1CWM - chains A and C; structure by X-ray diffraction, 2.00 A resolution.

[Chain A]
Name: Peptidyl-prolyl cis-trans isomerase A
Source organism: Homo sapiens
Notes: EC 5.2.1.8
Reference sequence: P62937 (PPIA_HUMAN); residues 2-165 here correspond to UniProt positions 1-164 (UniProt number = residue number - 1)
Amino-acid sequence (165 residues; row label = number of the first residue in the row):
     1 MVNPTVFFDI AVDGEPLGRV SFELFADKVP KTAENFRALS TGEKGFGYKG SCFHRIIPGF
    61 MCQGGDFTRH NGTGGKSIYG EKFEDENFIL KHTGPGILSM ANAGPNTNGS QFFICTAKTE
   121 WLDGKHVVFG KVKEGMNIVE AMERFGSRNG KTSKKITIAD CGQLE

[Chain C]
Name: Cyclosporin A
Amino-acid sequence (11 residues; numbered 1 to 11; the number before each row is that of its first residue):
     1 ALLVTAGXVL A
Sequence notes: engineered mutation IML_8 (Mle in NOR00033)
Modified / non-standard residues: Ala1 (D-alanine; DAL); Leu2, Leu3, Leu10 (N-methylleucine; MLE); Val4 (N-methylvaline; MVA); Thr5 (4-methyl-4-[(E)-2-butenyl]-4,N-methyl-threonine; BMT); Ala6 (alpha-aminobutyric acid; ABA); Gly7 (sarcosine; SAR); IML (N-methyl-isoleucine) at position 8
Glycans and other covalent adducts: covalent link Ala1-Ala11

[Interface between chain A and chain C]
Residue-residue contacts (24):
  Arg55(A) - Leu3(C)  hydrogen bond (side chain-backbone)
  Arg55(A) - Val4(C)
  Arg55(A) - Thr5(C)
  Arg55(A) - Val9(C)
  Phe60(A) - Leu2(C)
  Phe60(A) - Leu3(C)
  Phe60(A) - Val4(C)
  Met61(A) - Val4(C)
  Gln63(A) - Val4(C)
  Gln63(A) - Thr5(C)  hydrogen bond (side chain-backbone)
  Gly72(A) - Ala6(C)
  Gly72(A) - Gly7(C)  hydrogen bond (backbone-backbone)
  Ala101(A) - Val4(C)
  Ala101(A) - Ala6(C)
  Asn102(A) - Val4(C)  hydrogen bond (backbone-backbone)
  Asn102(A) - Thr5(C)
  Asn102(A) - Ala6(C)  hydrogen bond (backbone-backbone)
  Ala103(A) - Thr5(C)
  Ala103(A) - Ala6(C)
  Gln111(A) - Ala6(C)
  Phe113(A) - Val4(C)
  Trp121(A) - Leu2(C)  hydrogen bond (side chain-backbone)
  Leu122(A) - Val4(C)
  His126(A) - Val4(C)
Interface residues without a listed pair, chain A (14 interface residues in all): Thr73

[Overview]
Chain A and chain C form an interface of 14 and 7 residues respectively, with 6 hydrogen bonds. Polar contacts
include Arg55(A)-Leu3(C), Gln63(A)-Thr5(C) and Trp121(A)-Leu2(C).
Chain A is Peptidyl-prolyl cis-trans isomerase A (Homo sapiens) and chain C is Cyclosporin A; the structure,
Human cyclophilin A complexed with 4 meile cyclosporin, was determined by X-ray diffraction together with
1BCK, 1CWF, 1CWH, 1CWI, 1CWJ, 1CWK and 1CWL from the same study.
